Entry 8JEJ (electron microscopy, 2.50 A resolution); this record covers chains B and C of the 3 polymer chains in the assembly.

# Chain B
Molecule: Fructose dehydrogenase small subunit
Organism: Gluconobacter japonicus
Reference sequence: M1VB40 (FDHS_GLUJA); residue numbers follow UniProt; this construct covers 1-183
Sequence (183 residues; row label = number of the first residue in the row):
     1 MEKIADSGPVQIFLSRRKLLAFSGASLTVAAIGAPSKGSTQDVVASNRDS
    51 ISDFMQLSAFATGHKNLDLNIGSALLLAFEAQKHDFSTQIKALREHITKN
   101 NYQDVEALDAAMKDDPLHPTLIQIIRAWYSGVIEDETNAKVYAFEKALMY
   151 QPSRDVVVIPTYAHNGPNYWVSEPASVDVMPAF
Disordered / not traced: 1-47

# Chain C
Molecule: Fructose dehydrogenase cytochrome subunit
Organism: Gluconobacter japonicus
Reference sequence: M1V1V5 (FDHC_GLUJA); residue numbers follow UniProt; this construct covers 1-486
Sequence (486 residues; row label = number of the first residue in the row):
     1 MRYFRPLSATAMTTVLLLAGTNVRAQPTEPTPASAHRPSISRGHYLAIAA
    51 DCAACHTNGRDGQFLAGGYAISSPMGNIYSTNITPSKTHGIGNYTLEQFS
   101 KALRHGIRADGAQLYPAMPYDAYNRLTDEDVKSLYAYIMTEVKPVDAPSP
   151 KTQLPFPFSIRASLGIWKIAARIEGKPYVFDHTHNDDWNRGRYLVDELAH
   201 CGECHTPRNFLLAPNQSAYLAGADIGSWRAPNITNAPQSGIGSWSDQDLF
   251 QYLKTGKTAHARAAGPMAEAIEHSLQYLPDADISAIVTYLRSVPAKAESG
   301 QTVANFEHAGRPSSYSVANANSRRSNSTLTKTTDGAALYEAVCASCHQSD
   351 GKGSKDGYYPSLVGNTTTGQLNPNDLIASILYGVDRTTDNHEILMPAFGP
   401 DSLVQPLTDEQIATIADYVLSHFGNAQATVSADAVKQVRAGGKQVPLAKL
   451 ASPGVMLLLGTGGILGAILVVAGLWWLISRRKKRSA
Disordered / not traced: 1-39, 453-486
Covalent attachments: heme c (HEC) linked to Cys201, Cys343
Metal / ion sites: heme c Fe site 1 near His56 (its only coordinating residue here); heme c Fe site 2 near His205 (its only coordinating residue here); heme c Fe site 3 near His347 (its only coordinating residue here)
Small-molecule neighbours:
  - heme c (HEC), molecule 1: Ala50, Asp51, Cys52, Cys55, His56, Ile71, Ile78, Tyr79, Ser80, Thr81, Asn82, Ile83, Ile91, Tyr94, Phe99, Ala102, Leu103, Arg108, Gln113, Leu114, Tyr115, Ala117, Met118, Pro119, Tyr123, Arg161, His200
  - heme c (HEC), molecule 2: Val195, Ala199, His200, Cys204, His205, Ile225, Trp228, Arg229, Ala230, Pro231, Ile233, Ile241, Trp244, Leu249, Tyr252, Leu253, Arg262, Ala264, Pro266, Met267, Ile286, Leu290, Asn305, Thr366, Thr367, Gln370, Asp375
  - heme c (HEC), molecule 3: Lys257, Ala261, Arg262, Ala264, Val342, Cys346, His347, Tyr358, Tyr359, Pro360, Leu362, Asn365, Thr367, Thr368, Leu376, Ser379, Ile380, Val384, Arg386, Ile393, Leu394, Met395, Pro396, Phe398, Ile415, Val419
  - ubiquinone-10 (U10): Met75, Ile78, Tyr115, Pro116, Ala117, Leu154, Pro157, Phe158, Ser163, Leu164, Ile166, Trp167, Glu203, Cys204, Arg208, Leu211, Leu212, Ile225, Pro266, Leu447, Leu450
Swiss-Prot annotation at these positions:
  - binding site (heme c): Cys52, Cys55, His56, Cys201, Cys204, His205, Cys343, Cys346, His347

# Chain B / chain C interface
Contacting residue pairs (18; chain B residue first):
  Asn138(B) with Arg324(C), hydrogen bond (backbone-side chain)
  Ala139(B) with Arg324(C), hydrogen bond (backbone-side chain)
  Lys140(B) with Asn321(C)
  Val141(B) with Val317(C); Ala318(C); Asn321(C), hydrogen bond (backbone-side chain)
  Tyr142(B) with Val317(C); Ala318(C), hydrophobic
  Thr161(B) with Ser345(C), hydrogen bond (backbone-side chain)
  Tyr162(B) with Glu340(C), hydrogen bond; Ala344(C)
  Ala163(B) with Ser345(C), hydrogen bond (backbone-backbone); Gln348(C)
  Asn165(B) with Ser354(C); Lys355(C); Asp356(C)
  Gly166(B) with Asp356(C), hydrogen bond (backbone-side chain)
  Pro167(B) with Tyr358(C)
Other interface residues (no listed pair), chain B (16 interface residues in all): Ala74, Ala143, Phe144, Glu145, His164
Other interface residues (no listed pair), chain C (15 interface residues in all): Tyr315, Ser349, Tyr359

# Overview
16 residues of chain B and 15 residues of chain C are in contact; the contacts include 7 hydrogen bonds. Polar
pairs include Asn138(B)-Arg324(C), Ala139(B)-Arg324(C) and Val141(B)-Asn321(C). Bound to chain C: heme c and
ubiquinone-10. Covalently linked heme c: at Cys201(C) and Cys343(C).
Chain B is Fructose dehydrogenase small subunit and chain C is Fructose dehydrogenase cytochrome subunit, both
from Gluconobacter japonicus; the structure, Cryo-EM Structure of Na-dithionite Reduced Membrane-bound
Fructose Dehydrogenase from Gluconobacter japonicus, was determined by electron microscopy together with 8JEK,
7WSQ and 7W2J from the same study.
